Entry 2VIR (X-ray diffraction, 3.25 A resolution); this record covers chains B and C of the 3 polymer chains in the assembly.

== Chain B ==
Molecule: Immunoglobulin (IGG1, lambda)
From: Mus musculus
Notes: fragment: fab fragment
Amino-acid sequence (221 residues; each row starts with the number of its first residue):
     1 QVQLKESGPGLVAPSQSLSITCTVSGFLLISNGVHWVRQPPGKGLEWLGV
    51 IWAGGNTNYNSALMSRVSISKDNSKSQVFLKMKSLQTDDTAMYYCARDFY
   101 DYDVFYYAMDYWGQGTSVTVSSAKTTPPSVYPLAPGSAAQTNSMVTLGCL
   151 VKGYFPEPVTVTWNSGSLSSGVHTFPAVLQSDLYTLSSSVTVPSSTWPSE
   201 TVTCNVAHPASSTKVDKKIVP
Disulfides: Cys22-Cys95, Cys149-Cys204
Construct notes: conflict Gln3 (Lys in 4096752), Lys5 (Gln in 4096752), Leu28 (Ser in 4096752), Ile30 (Thr in 4096752), Asn32 (Tyr in 4096752), Leu63 (His in 4096752), Ile69 (Phe in 4096752), Lys83 (Asn in 4096752), Met92 (Leu in 4096752), Tyr102 (His99 in 4096752), Asp103 (Gly100 in 4096752), Ser117 (Leu108 in 4096752), Ser122 (Ala113 in 4096752), Pro135 (Ser126 in 4096752); insertion (98-100, 105-110)
Bound ions: Zn2+: His173 (shared with 1 residue of chain A)

== Chain C ==
Molecule: Hemagglutinin
From: Influenza A virus (A/X-31(H3N2))
Notes: fragment: proteolytic fragment "ha top" containing ha1 residues 28 - 328
Reference sequence: P03437 (HEMA_IAAIC); residues 28-309 here correspond to UniProt positions 44-325 (UniProt number = residue number + 16)
Amino-acid sequence (282 residues; numbered 28 to 309; the number before each row is that of its first residue):
    28 TITDDQIEVTDATELVQSSSTGKICNNPHRILDGIDCTLIDALLGDPHCD
    78 VFQDETWDLFVERSKAFSNCYPYDVPDYASLRSLVASSGTLEFITEGFTW
   128 TGVTQNGGSNACKRGPGSGFFSRLNWLTKSGSTYPVLDVTMPNNDNFDKL
   178 YIWGIHHPSTNQEQTSLYVQASGRVTVSTRRSQQTIIPNIGSRPWVRGLS
   228 SRISIYWTIVKPGDVLVINSNGNLIAPRGYFKMRTGKSSIMRSDAPIDTC
   278 ISECITPDGSIPNDKPFQNVNKITYGACPKYV
Disordered / not traced: 28-42
Disulfides: Cys52-Cys277, Cys64-Cys76, Cys97-Cys139, Cys281-Cys305
Construct notes: conflict Asp38 (Asn54 in P03437); modified residue (81, 165, 285)
Bound ions: Zn2+: His56, Glu280 (shared with 1 residue of chain A)

== Chain B / chain C interface ==
Pairs across the interface (27):
  Leu28(B) with Asn133(C)
  Ile30(B) with Thr131(C); Gln132(C), hydrogen bond (backbone-backbone); Asn133(C)
  Ser31(B) with Thr131(C); Asn133(C), hydrogen bond
  Trp52(B) with Ser157(C); Gly158(C)
  Ala53(B) with Thr131(C)
  Gly54(B) with Gly129(C); Val130(C); Ser157(C), hydrogen bond (backbone-side chain)
  Asn56(B) with Ser157(C), hydrogen bond
  Asn58(B) with Ser159(C), hydrogen bond
  Tyr100(B) with Ser193(C); Leu194(C)
  Tyr102(B) with Thr131(C); Gly134(C); Gly135(C); Thr155(C); Leu194(C), hydrophobic
  Asp103(B) with Ser136(C), hydrogen bond; Asn137(C), hydrogen bond (side chain-backbone)
  Phe105(B) with Glu190(C); Ser193(C); Leu194(C), hydrophobic
  Tyr107(B) with Lys156(C), hydrogen bond
Other interface residues (no listed pair), chain B (15 interface residues in all): Gly55, Asp101
Other interface residues (no listed pair), chain C (19 interface residues in all): Trp153, Leu226

== Overview ==
15 residues of chain B face 19 of chain C across their interface, with 8 hydrogen bonds. Polar contacts
include Ser31(B)-Asn133(C), Gly54(B)-Ser157(C) and Asn56(B)-Ser157(C). His56(C) and Glu280(C) form the Zn2+
site.
Chain B is Immunoglobulin (IGG1, lambda) (Mus musculus) and chain C is Hemagglutinin (Influenza A virus
(A/X-31(H3N2))); the structure, Influenza virus hemagglutinin complexed with a neutralizing antibody, was
determined by X-ray diffraction together with 2VIS, 2VIT and 2VIU from the same study.
